3DEQ - chains A and B; structure by X-ray diffraction, 2.10 A resolution.

[Chain A (and B)]
Name: Muconate cycloisomerase
From: Thermotoga maritima MSB8
Notes: chain B of this document is another copy of the same molecule, construct and numbering; everything in this record applies to it too
UniProtKB: Q9WXM1 (Q9WXM1_THEMA); residues 1-345 here = UniProt positions 1-345
Amino-acid sequence (345 residues; row label = number of the first residue in the row):
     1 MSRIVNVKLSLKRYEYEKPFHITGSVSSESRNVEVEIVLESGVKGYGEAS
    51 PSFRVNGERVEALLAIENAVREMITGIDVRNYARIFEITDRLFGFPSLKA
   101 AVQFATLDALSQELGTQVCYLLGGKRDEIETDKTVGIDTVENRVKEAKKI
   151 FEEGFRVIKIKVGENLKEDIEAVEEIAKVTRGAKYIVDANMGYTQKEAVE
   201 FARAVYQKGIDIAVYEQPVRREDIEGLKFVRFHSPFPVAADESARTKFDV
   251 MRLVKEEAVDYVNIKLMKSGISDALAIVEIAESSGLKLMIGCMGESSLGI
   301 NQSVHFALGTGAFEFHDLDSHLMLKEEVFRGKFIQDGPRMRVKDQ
Unresolved in the structure: 1-2, 344-345
Curated features (UniProtKB/Swiss-Prot):
  - active site (Proton acceptor): K161, K265
  - binding site (substrate): T134, K159, N190, C292, D317, D319
  - binding site (Mg(2+)): D188, E216, D241
Bound ions: Mg2+: D188, E216, D241
Residues lining bound ligands: alanine / leucine: F20, I22, R54, T134, K159, K161, D188, N190, E216, D241, N263, K265, C292, M293, D317, D319, S320, M323

[Chain A / chain B interface]
Residue-residue contacts (60; chain A residue first):
  R80(A) with Y120(B); G123(B); G124(B)
  N81(A) with Y120(B); G123(B); G124(B)
  Y82(A) with Y120(B); L121(B), hydrogen bond (side chain-backbone); L122(B); G123(B), hydrogen bond (side chain-backbone)
  A83(A) with G123(B), hydrogen bond (backbone-backbone); K125(B)
  R84(A) with G124(B), hydrogen bond (side chain-backbone); K125(B), hydrogen bond (side chain-backbone); R126(B); D127(B), salt bridge
  E87(A) with K125(B), salt bridge
  L114(A) with L114(B); T116(B)
  Y120(A) with R80(B), hydrogen bond; N81(B); Y82(B)
  L121(A) with Y82(B), hydrogen bond (backbone-side chain)
  L122(A) with Y82(B)
  G123(A) with R80(B); N81(B); Y82(B), hydrogen bond (backbone-side chain); A83(B), hydrogen bond (backbone-backbone)
  G124(A) with R80(B); N81(B); R84(B), hydrogen bond (backbone-side chain)
  K125(A) with A83(B); R84(B), hydrogen bond (backbone-side chain); E87(B), salt bridge
  R126(A) with R84(B)
  D127(A) with R84(B), salt bridge
  K247(A) with E282(B); S283(B)
  F248(A) with E282(B); S283(B)
  M251(A) with V254(B), hydrophobic; S283(B)
  V254(A) with M251(B), hydrophobic; K255(B)
  K255(A) with K255(B), hydrogen bond (side chain-backbone); E257(B), salt bridge
  L275(A) with E279(B)
  A276(A) with E279(B); S283(B)
  E279(A) with L275(B); A276(B); E279(B)
  I280(A) with S283(B)
  E282(A) with K247(B); F248(B)
  S283(A) with K247(B); F248(B); M251(B); A276(B); I280(B)
Interface residues without a listed pair, chain A (29 interface residues in all): T116, S284, G309
Interface residues without a listed pair, chain B (31 interface residues in all): S272, S284, G309

[Overview]
29 residues of chain A face 31 of chain B across their interface; the contacts include 12 hydrogen bonds and 5
salt bridges. Polar contacts include R84(A)-D127(B), E87(A)-K125(B) and K255(A)-E257(B). Chain A binds alanine
/ leucine.
Both chains are Muconate cycloisomerase (Thermotoga maritima MSB8). Entry 3DEQ (Crystal structure of dipeptide
epimerase from Thermotoga maritima complexed with L-Ala-L-Leu dipeptide) was determined by X-ray diffraction
together with 3DER, 3DES and 3DFY from the same study.
